Entry 1COV (X-ray diffraction, 3.50 A resolution); this record covers chains 2 and 4 of the 4 polymer chains in the assembly.

Chain 2:
Protein: Coxsackievirus coat protein
Organism: Human coxsackievirus B3
Reference sequence: Q66282 (POLG_CXB3W); residues 1-263 here correspond to UniProt positions 70-332 (UniProt number = residue number + 69)
Amino-acid sequence (263 residues; numbered 1 to 263; the number before each row is that of its first residue):
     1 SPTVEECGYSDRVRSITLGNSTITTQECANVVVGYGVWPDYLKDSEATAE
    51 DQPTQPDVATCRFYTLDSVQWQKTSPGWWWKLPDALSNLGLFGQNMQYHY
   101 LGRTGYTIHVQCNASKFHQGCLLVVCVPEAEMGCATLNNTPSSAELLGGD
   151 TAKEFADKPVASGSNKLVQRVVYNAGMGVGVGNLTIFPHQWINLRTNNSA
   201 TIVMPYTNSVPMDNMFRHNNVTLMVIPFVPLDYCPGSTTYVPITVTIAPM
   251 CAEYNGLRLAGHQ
Unresolved in the structure: 1-7
Sequence notes: conflict Thr151 (Ser220 in Q66282), Val245 (Ile314 in Q66282)
Swiss-Prot annotation at these positions:
  - site: Gln263 (Cleavage)

Chain 4:
Protein: Coxsackievirus coat protein
Organism: Human coxsackievirus B3
Reference sequence: Q66282 (POLG_CXB3W); numbering as in UniProt (aligned over 2-69)
Amino-acid sequence (68 residues; each row starts with the number of its first residue):
     2 GAQVSTQKTGAHETGLNASGNSIIHYTNINYYKDAASNSANRQDFTQDPS
    52 KFTEPVKDIMIKSLPALN
Unresolved in the structure: 12-24
Swiss-Prot annotation at these positions:
  - site: Asn69 (Cleavage)
  - lipidation: Gly2 (N-myristoyl glycine)

Interface between chain 2 and chain 4:
Pairs across the interface (15; chain 2 residue first):
  Ser10(2) with Asn69(4)
  Asp11(2) with Asn69(4), hydrogen bond (backbone-backbone)
  Arg12(2) with Leu68(4)
  Arg14(2) with Asp59(4), salt bridge
  Cys28(2) with Leu68(4)
  Asn30(2) with Val57(4); Asp59(4); Met61(4)
  Val31(2) with Val57(4); Lys58(4), hydrogen bond (backbone-backbone)
  Val32(2) with Pro56(4)
  Val33(2) with Pro56(4), hydrogen bond (backbone-backbone); Lys58(4)
  Gly34(2) with Pro56(4)
  Thr196(2) with Leu68(4)
Interface residues without a listed pair, chain 2 (14 interface residues in all): Ala29, Tyr35, Trp38
Interface residues without a listed pair, chain 4 (10 interface residues in all): Lys52, Phe53, Ala67

Overview:
The interface between chain 2 and chain 4 involves 14 residues on one side and 10 on the other; the contacts
include 3 hydrogen bonds and 1 salt bridge. Polar pairs include Arg14(2)-Asp59(4), Asp11(2)-Asn69(4) and
Val31(2)-Lys58(4).
Here chain 2 is Coxsackievirus coat protein and chain 4 is Coxsackievirus coat protein, both from Human
coxsackievirus B3. Entry 1COV (Coxsackievirus B3 coat protein) was determined by X-ray diffraction.
